PDB entry 6TH1 | X-ray diffraction, 3.40 A resolution | chain R

== Chain R ==
Molecule: Immediate early protein 1
Organism: Murid betaherpesvirus 2
UniProt: O57046 (O57046_9BETA); residues 30-392 here = UniProt positions 30-392
Amino-acid sequence (368 residues; row label = number of the first residue in the row):
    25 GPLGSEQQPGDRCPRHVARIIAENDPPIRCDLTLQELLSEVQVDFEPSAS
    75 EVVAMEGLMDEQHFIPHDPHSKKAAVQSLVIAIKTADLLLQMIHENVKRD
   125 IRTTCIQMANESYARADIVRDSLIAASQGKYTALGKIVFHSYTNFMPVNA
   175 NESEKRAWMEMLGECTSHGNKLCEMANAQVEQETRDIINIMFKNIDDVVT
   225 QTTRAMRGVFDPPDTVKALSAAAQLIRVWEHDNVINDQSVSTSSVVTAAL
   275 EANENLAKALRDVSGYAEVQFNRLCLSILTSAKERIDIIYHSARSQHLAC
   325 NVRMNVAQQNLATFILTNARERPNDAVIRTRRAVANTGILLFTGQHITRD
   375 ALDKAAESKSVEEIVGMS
Unresolved in the structure: 25-32
Differences from the reference sequence: expression tag (25-29)
Reported in the primary citation:
  - specificity-determining residues: Gly-187 (proposed by the authors, not directly observed)

== Summary ==
From the paper: the specificity determinant Gly-187.
Chain R is Immediate early protein 1 (Murid betaherpesvirus 2); the structure, IE1 from rat cytomegalovirus,
was determined by X-ray diffraction together with 6TGZ from the same study.
